Entry 8AMF (electron microscopy, 3.80 A resolution); this record covers chains D and B of the 6 polymer chains in the assembly.

# Chain D
Molecule: 10-nt DNA strand
Source organism: Lambdavirus lambda
Sequence (10 nucleotides; each row starts with the number of its first residue):
  1003 TTTTTTTTTT

# Chain B
Protein: Protein RecA
Source organism: Streptococcus pneumoniae
UniProtKB: P0A452 (RECA_STRR6); residues 1-388 here = UniProt positions 1-388
Chain sequence (388 residues; row label = number of the first residue in the row):
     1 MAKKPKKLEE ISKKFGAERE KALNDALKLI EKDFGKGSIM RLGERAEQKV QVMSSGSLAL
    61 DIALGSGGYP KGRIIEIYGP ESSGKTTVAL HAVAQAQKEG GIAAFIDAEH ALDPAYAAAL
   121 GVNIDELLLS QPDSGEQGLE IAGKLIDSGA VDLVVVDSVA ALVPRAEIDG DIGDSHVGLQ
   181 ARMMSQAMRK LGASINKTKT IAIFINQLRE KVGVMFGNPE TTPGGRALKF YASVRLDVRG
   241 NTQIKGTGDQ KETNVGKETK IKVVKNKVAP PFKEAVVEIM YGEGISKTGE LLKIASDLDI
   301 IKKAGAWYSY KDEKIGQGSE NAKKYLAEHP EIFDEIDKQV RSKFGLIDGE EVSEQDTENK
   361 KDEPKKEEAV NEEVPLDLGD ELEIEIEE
Not modelled in the structure: 1-8, 342-388
Swiss-Prot annotation at these positions:
  - binding site (ATP): Gly-79 to Thr-86
Small-molecule neighbours:
  - ATP-gamma-S (AGS; phosphothiophosphoric acid-adenylate ester), molecule 1: Pro-80, Glu-81, Ser-82, Ser-83, Gly-84, Lys-85, Thr-86, Thr-87, Glu-109, Ala-111, Tyr-116, Lys-257
  - ATP-gamma-S (AGS), molecule 2: Phe-230, Lys-265, Asn-266, Lys-267
What the authors report for this chain:
  - binding site for ATP-gamma-S: Gly-84, Lys-85, Thr-86, Lys-265, Lys-267
  - binding site for the 10-nt DNA strand (chain D): Ser-185, Arg-209, Glu-210, Gly-224, Gly-225, Arg-226

# How chain D and chain B interact
Pairs across the interface (17; chain D residue first):
  DT1006(D) / Gly-178(B)  base contact
  DT1006(D) / Ala-181(B)  phosphate contact
  DT1006(D) / Arg-182(B)  hydrogen bond to the base
  DT1006(D) / Ser-185(B)  hydrogen bond to the phosphate
  DT1007(D) / Val-177(B)  base contact
  DT1007(D) / Ala-181(B)  phosphate contact
  DT1007(D) / Gly-225(B)  phosphate contact
  DT1007(D) / Arg-226(B)  hydrogen bond to the phosphate
  DT1008(D) / Pro-223(B)  phosphate contact
  DT1008(D) / Gly-224(B)  hydrogen bond to the phosphate
  DT1008(D) / Gly-225(B)  hydrogen bond to the phosphate
  DT1009(D) / Lys-211(B)  base contact
  DT1009(D) / Val-212(B)  base contact
  DT1010(D) / Arg-209(B)  phosphate contact
  DT1010(D) / Glu-210(B)  hydrogen bond to the phosphate
  DT1010(D) / Val-212(B)  base contact
  DT1010(D) / Gly-213(B)  base contact
Also at the interface, not in a pair above, chain D (6 interface residues in all): DT1005
Also at the interface, not in a pair above, chain B (15 interface residues in all): Arg-189

# In short
Chain D and chain B form an interface of 6 and 15 residues respectively, with 6 hydrogen bonds. Polar contacts
include DT1006(D)/Arg-182(B), DT1006(D)/Ser-185(B) and DT1007(D)/Arg-226(B). From the paper: a binding site
for the 10-nt DNA strand (chain D) at Ser-185(B), Arg-209(B) and Glu-210(B) among others; a binding site for
ATP-gamma-S at Gly-84(B), Lys-85(B) and Thr-86(B) among others.
Chain D is a 10-nt DNA strand (Lambdavirus lambda) and chain B is Protein RecA (Streptococcus pneumoniae); the
structure, Cryo-EM structure of the RecA postsynaptic filament from S. pneumoniae, was determined by electron
microscopy, deposited together with 8AMD.
